6MUW - chains J and K of the 28 polymer chains in the assembly; structure by electron microscopy, 3.60 A resolution.

Chain J:
Protein: 20S proteasome beta-3 subunit
From: Plasmodium falciparum (isolate 3D7)
Notes: EC 3.4.25.1
UniProt: Q8I261 (Q8I261_PLAF7); numbering as in UniProt (aligned over 1-218)
Sequence (218 residues; row label = number of the first residue in the row):
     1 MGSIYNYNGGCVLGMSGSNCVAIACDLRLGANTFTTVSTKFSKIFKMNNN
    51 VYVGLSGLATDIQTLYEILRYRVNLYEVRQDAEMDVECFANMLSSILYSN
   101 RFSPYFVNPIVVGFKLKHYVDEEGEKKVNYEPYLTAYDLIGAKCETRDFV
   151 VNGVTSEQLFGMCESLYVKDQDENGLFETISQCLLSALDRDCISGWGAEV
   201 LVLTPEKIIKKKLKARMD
Not modelled in the structure: 1-3, 118-127

Chain K:
Protein: 20S proteasome beta-4 subunit
From: Plasmodium falciparum (isolate 3D7)
Notes: EC 3.4.25.1
UniProt: Q8IKC9 (Q8IKC9_PLAF7); numbering as in UniProt (aligned over 1-195)
Sequence (195 residues; numbered 1 to 195; the number before each row is that of its first residue):
     1 MDTLIGLRGNNFVVLAADTYSINSIIKLKNDDNTKFYDIHGNKCLLLGGS
    51 IGDRLQFGEFIRKNVHLYQYQNNTDMFVKSFAFFTRKNLAYYLRRNPFEV
   101 NCLIAGYDKKDGYQLYWCDYLSNMDSVNKGAHGYGAYLVSAILDKYYHEN
   151 LTVDEALDIFKLCFEELKKRFLLTQINYELRIMYDNKVETQYVTV

Chain J / chain K interface:
Residue-residue contacts - 30 pairs, chain J then chain K:
  Tyr7(J) with Asp119(K), hydrogen bond; Leu121(K), hydrophobic; Asn123(K)
  Asn8(J) with Asn123(K)
  Leu29(J) with Trp117(K), hydrophobic; Asn123(K); Asp125(K)
  Ala31(J) with Trp117(K), hydrophobic; Asp119(K)
  Asn32(J) with Tyr137(K)
  Val37(J) with Trp117(K), hydrophobic; Val127(K)
  Ser38(J) with Asp125(K), hydrogen bond; Val127(K)
  Lys40(J) with Asp125(K)
  Phe41(J) with Asp125(K)
  Leu58(J) with Leu121(K), hydrophobic
  Ala59(J) with Arg86(K); Ser122(K); Asn123(K)
  Thr60(J) with Arg86(K), hydrogen bond (backbone-side chain); Ser122(K), hydrogen bond (side chain-backbone); Asn123(K), hydrogen bond (backbone-side chain)
  Gln63(J) with Phe83(K); Arg86(K)
  Thr64(J) with Arg86(K), hydrogen bond
  Glu67(J) with Phe83(K); Lys87(K), salt bridge
  Pro104(J) with Arg94(K)
  Tyr105(J) with Arg94(K)
Also at the interface, not in a pair above, chain J (20 interface residues in all): Thr35, Asp61, Ser103
Also at the interface, not in a pair above, chain K (15 interface residues in all): Ala90, Tyr120, Lys129

Summary:
Chain J and chain K form an interface of 20 and 15 residues respectively; the contacts include 6 hydrogen
bonds and 1 salt bridge. Among the polar pairs are Glu67(J)-Lys87(K), Tyr7(J)-Asp119(K) and
Ser38(J)-Asp125(K).
Here chain J is 20S proteasome beta-3 subunit and chain K is 20S proteasome beta-4 subunit, both from
Plasmodium falciparum (isolate 3D7). Entry 6MUW (The structure of the Plasmodium falciparum 20S proteasome)
was determined by electron microscopy (same publication as 6DFK, 6MUV and 6MUX).
